PDB entry 3VQJ | X-ray diffraction, 1.20 A resolution | chain A

[Chain A]
Molecule: Carbonyl sulfide hydrolase
From: Thiobacillus thioparus
UniProtKB: H1AAP2 (H1AAP2_THITI); numbering as in UniProt (aligned over 1-219)
Chain sequence (219 residues; row label = number of the first residue in the row):
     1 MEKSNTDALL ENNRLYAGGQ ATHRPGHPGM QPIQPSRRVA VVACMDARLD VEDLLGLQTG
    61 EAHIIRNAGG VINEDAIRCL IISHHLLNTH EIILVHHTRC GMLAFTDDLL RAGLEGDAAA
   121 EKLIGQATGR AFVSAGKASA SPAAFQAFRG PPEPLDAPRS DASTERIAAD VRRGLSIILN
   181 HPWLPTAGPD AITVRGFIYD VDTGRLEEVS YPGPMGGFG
Disordered / not traced: 1-3, 218-219
Ion coordination: Zn2+: Cys44, His97, Cys100; Na+: Asp50, Glu52

[Overview]
Cys44, His97 and Cys100 form the Zn2+ site. Asp50 and Glu52 coordinate Na+.
Chain A is Carbonyl sulfide hydrolase (Thiobacillus thioparus); the structure, Crystal Structutre of
Thiobacillus thioparus THI115 Carbonyl Sulfide Hydrolase, was determined by X-ray diffraction, deposited
together with 3VRK.
